Entry 7ZN5 (electron microscopy, 3.70 A resolution); this record covers chains A and C of the 4 polymer chains in the assembly.

[Chain A]
Name: PLP-dependent aminotransferase family protein
From: Alkalihalobacillus clausii
Reference sequence: A0A268NVG2 (A0A268NVG2_ALKCL); residue numbers follow UniProt; this construct covers 1-464
Sequence (478 residues; row label = number of the first residue in the row):
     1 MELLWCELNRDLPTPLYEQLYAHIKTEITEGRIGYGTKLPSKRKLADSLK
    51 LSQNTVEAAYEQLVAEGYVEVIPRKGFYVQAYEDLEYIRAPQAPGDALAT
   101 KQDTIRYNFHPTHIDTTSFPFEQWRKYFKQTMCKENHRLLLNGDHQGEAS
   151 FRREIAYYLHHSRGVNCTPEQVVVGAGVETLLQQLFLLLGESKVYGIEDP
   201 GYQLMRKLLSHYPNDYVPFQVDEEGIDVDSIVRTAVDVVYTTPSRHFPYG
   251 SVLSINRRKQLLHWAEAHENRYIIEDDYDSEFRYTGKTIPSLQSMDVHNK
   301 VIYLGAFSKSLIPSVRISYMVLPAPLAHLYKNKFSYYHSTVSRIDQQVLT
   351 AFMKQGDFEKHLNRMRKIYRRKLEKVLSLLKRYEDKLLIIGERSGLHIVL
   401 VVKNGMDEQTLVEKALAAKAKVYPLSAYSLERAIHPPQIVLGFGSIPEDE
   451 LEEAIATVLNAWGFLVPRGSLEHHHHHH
Not modelled in the structure: 1-14, 84-103, 465-478
Sequence notes: conflict Gln-92 (Lys in A0A268NVG2), Glu-191 (Ala in A0A268NVG2), Ser-192 (Asn in A0A268NVG2), Leu-388 (Ser in A0A268NVG2); expression tag (465-478)
Modified residues: Lys-309 ((2S)-2-amino-6-[[3-hydroxy-2-methyl-5-(phosphonooxymethyl)pyridin-4-yl]methylideneamino]hexanoic acid; LLP)
Reported in the primary citation:
  - binding site for the 48-nt DNA strand (chain C): Pro-15, Leu-16, Tyr-17, Ser-41, Lys-42, Arg-43, Lys-44, Ser-52, Gln-53, Thr-55, Glu-57, Arg-74, Lys-75, Phe-77, Lys-126, Lys-129, Lys-360, Arg-364, Lys-367, Arg-370
  - conformationally variable residues (side-chain flip): Lys-129
  - mutagenesis - K126Q/K129Q, K360Q/R364Q, R370Q/R371Q: decreased binding to the 48-nt DNA strand (chain C)
  - mutagenesis - K126Q/K129Q: abolished binding to bent fragment

[Chain C]
Molecule: 48-nt DNA strand
Sequence (48 nucleotides; numbered 1 to 48; the number before each row is that of its first residue):
     1 CTGACCTCATCATTTTCTTAAAAACTGACACTTACAATGTGGTCAGTT

[How chain A and chain C interact]
Pairs across the interface (10):
  Leu-16(A) / DG39(C)  phosphate contact
  Tyr-17(A) / DG39(C)  phosphate contact
  Ser-52(A) / DT40(C)  phosphate contact
  Gln-53(A) / DG42(C)  base contact
  Asn-54(A) / DT40(C)  base contact
  Thr-55(A) / DT40(C)  hydrogen bond to the phosphate
  Arg-74(A) / DG46(C)  base contact
  Arg-74(A) / DT47(C)  hydrogen bond to the base
  Lys-360(A) / DT16(C)  salt bridge to the phosphate
  Arg-364(A) / DC17(C)  salt bridge to the phosphate
Other interface residues (no listed pair), chain A (12 interface residues in all): Pro-15, Asn-363, Lys-367

[Summary]
The interface between chain A and chain C involves 12 residues on one side and 7 on the other; the contacts
include 2 hydrogen bonds and 2 salt bridges. Polar contacts include Arg-74(A)/DT47(C), Thr-55(A)/DT40(C) and
Lys-360(A)/DT16(C). From the paper: a binding site for the 48-nt DNA strand (chain C) at Pro-15(A), Leu-16(A)
and Tyr-17(A) among others; K126Q/K129Q, K360Q/R364Q and R370Q/R371Q of chain A reduce binding to the 48-nt
DNA strand (chain C).
Here chain A is PLP-dependent aminotransferase family protein (Alkalihalobacillus clausii) and chain C is a
48-nt DNA strand. Entry 7ZN5 (Cryo-EM structure of holo-PdxR from Bacillus clausii bound to its target DNA in
the closed conformation ...) was determined by electron microscopy, deposited together with 7ZLA, 7ZPA, 7ZTH
and 7PQ9.
